1C5X - chains A and B; structure by X-ray diffraction, 1.75 A resolution.

# Chain A
Protein: Protein (urokinase-type plasminogen activator)
From: Homo sapiens
Notes: EC 3.4.21.73; fragment: short chain
Reference sequence: P00749 (UROK_HUMAN); residues 1-23 here correspond to UniProt positions 156-178 (UniProt number = residue number + 155)
Chain sequence (23 residues; numbered 1 to 23; the number before each row is that of its first residue):
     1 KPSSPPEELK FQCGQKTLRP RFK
Unresolved in the structure: 1-8, 18-23
UniProt features mapped onto this chain:
  - site: Phe22, Lys23 (Cleavage)
  - modified residue: Ser3 (Phosphoserine)

# Chain B
Protein: Protein (urokinase-type plasminogen activator)
From: Homo sapiens
Notes: EC 3.4.21.73; fragment: catalytic domain
Reference sequence: P00749 (UROK_HUMAN); the construct lacks a stretch of the UniProt sequence and is renumbered around it, so the offset changes along the chain: 16-37 = UniProt 179-200; 38-60 = UniProt 205-227; 63-97 = UniProt 234-268; 98-110 = UniProt 271-283; 5 more segments
Chain sequence (253 residues; numbered 16 to 250 plus 19 insertion-coded residues; 1 number in that range is skipped by the numbering (no residue carries it; nothing is unmodelled there); the number before each row is that of its first residue; a row labelled like 37A-37D holds insertion residues (37A, then the next letters in order)):
    16 IIGGEFTTIE NQPWFAAIYR RH
37A-37D RGGS
    38 VTYVCGGSLM SPCWVISATH CFI
60A-60C DYP
    61 KK
   62A E
    63 DYIVYLGRSR LNSNTQGEMK FEVENLILHK DYSAD
97A-97B TL
    98 AHHNDIALLK IRS
110A-110D KEGR
   111 CAQPSRTIQT ICLPSMYNDP QFGTSCEITG FGKEASTDYL YPEQLKMTVV KLISHRECQQ
170A-170B PH
   171 YYGSEVTTKM LCAAD
185A-185B PQ
   186 WKTDSCQGDS GGPLVCSLQG RMTLTGIVSW GR
   219 GCALK
  223A D
   224 KPGVYTRVSH FLPWIRSHTK EENGLAL
Unresolved in the structure: 246-250
Construct notes: conflict Ala145 (Asn322 in P00749)
UniProt features mapped onto this chain:
  - active site (Charge relay system): His57, Asp102, Ser195
  - modified residue: Ser146 (Phosphoserine)
Cystine bridges: Cys42-Cys58, Cys50-Cys111, Cys136-Cys201, Cys168-Cys182, Cys191-Cys220
Residues lining bound ligands:
  - ESI (4-iodobenzo[b]thiophene-2-carboxamidine): Asp189, Ser190, Cys191, Gln192, Ser195, Val213, Ser214, Trp215, Gly216, Arg217, Gly219, Cys220, Ala221, Pro225, Gly226
  - citrate anion (FLC), molecule 1: Arg36, Lys82, Lys110A
  - citrate anion (FLC), molecule 2: Val41, Cys42, His57, His99, Tyr151, Cys191, Gln192, Gly193, Asp194, Ser195
  - citrate anion (FLC), molecule 3: Tyr67, Asn76, Glu80, Lys82
What the authors report for this chain:
  - binding site for ESI: Asp189, Ser190, Gln192, Gly216, Gly219, Cys220
  - specificity-determining residues: Ser190
  - contacts within the chain: Ser190-Tyr228 (hydrogen bond)
  - conformationally variable residues (order/disorder transition): Trp186
  - binding site for citrate anion: His57, Gly193, Ser195
  - catalytic residues: His57, Ser195 (citing earlier work)

# Interface between chain A and chain B
Disulfides between the chains: Cys13(A)-Cys122(B)
Contacting residue pairs (27; chain A residue first):
  Leu9(A) - Pro114(B)
  Lys10(A) - Pro114(B)
  Lys10(A) - Glu245(B)  salt bridge
  Phe11(A) - Pro49(B)  hydrophobic
  Phe11(A) - Ala112(B)
  Phe11(A) - Gln113(B)
  Phe11(A) - Pro114(B)
  Phe11(A) - Ile118(B)
  Phe11(A) - Gln119(B)
  Phe11(A) - Thr120(B)
  Gln12(A) - Gln119(B)  hydrogen bond (backbone-side chain)
  Cys13(A) - Thr120(B)
  Cys13(A) - Ile121(B)
  Cys13(A) - Cys122(B)  disulfide
  Gly14(A) - Trp29(B)
  Gly14(A) - Thr120(B)  hydrogen bond (backbone-backbone)
  Gly14(A) - Ile121(B)
  Gly14(A) - Cys122(B)
  Gly14(A) - Met207(B)
  Gln15(A) - Pro28(B)
  Gln15(A) - Trp29(B)
  Gln15(A) - Gln119(B)
  Lys16(A) - Asn26(B)  hydrogen bond (side chain-backbone)
  Lys16(A) - Gln27(B)
  Lys16(A) - Trp29(B)
  Lys16(A) - Glu137(B)  salt bridge
  Thr17(A) - Arg116(B)
Other interface residues (no listed pair), chain B (20 interface residues in all): Glu25, Leu46, Met157

# In short
9 residues of chain A face 20 of chain B across their interface; the contacts include 1 disulfide bond, 3
hydrogen bonds and 2 salt bridges. Among the polar pairs are Lys10(A)-Glu245(B), Lys16(A)-Glu137(B) and
Gln12(A)-Gln119(B). The paper reports catalytic residues His57(B) and Ser195(B); a binding site for ESI at
Asp189(B), Ser190(B) and Gln192(B) among others.
Chain A is Protein (urokinase-type plasminogen activator) and chain B is Protein (urokinase-type plasminogen
activator), both from Homo sapiens; the structure, Structural basis for selectivity of a small molecule,
S1-binding, sub-micromolar inhibitor of urokinase type plasminogen activator, was determined by X-ray
diffraction (same publication as 1C5L, 1C5N, 1C5O, 1C5W, 1C5Y and 1C5Z).
